1AG8 - chains B and D of the 4 polymer chains in the assembly; structure by X-ray diffraction, 2.65 A resolution.

[Chain B (and D)]
Molecule: Aldehyde dehydrogenase
Source organism: Bos taurus
Notes: EC 1.2.1.3; chain D of this document is another copy of the same molecule, construct and numbering; everything in this record applies to it too
UniProt: P20000 (ALDH2_BOVIN); residues 2-500 here correspond to UniProt positions 22-520 (UniProt number = residue number + 20)
Amino-acid sequence (499 residues; each row starts with the number of its first residue):
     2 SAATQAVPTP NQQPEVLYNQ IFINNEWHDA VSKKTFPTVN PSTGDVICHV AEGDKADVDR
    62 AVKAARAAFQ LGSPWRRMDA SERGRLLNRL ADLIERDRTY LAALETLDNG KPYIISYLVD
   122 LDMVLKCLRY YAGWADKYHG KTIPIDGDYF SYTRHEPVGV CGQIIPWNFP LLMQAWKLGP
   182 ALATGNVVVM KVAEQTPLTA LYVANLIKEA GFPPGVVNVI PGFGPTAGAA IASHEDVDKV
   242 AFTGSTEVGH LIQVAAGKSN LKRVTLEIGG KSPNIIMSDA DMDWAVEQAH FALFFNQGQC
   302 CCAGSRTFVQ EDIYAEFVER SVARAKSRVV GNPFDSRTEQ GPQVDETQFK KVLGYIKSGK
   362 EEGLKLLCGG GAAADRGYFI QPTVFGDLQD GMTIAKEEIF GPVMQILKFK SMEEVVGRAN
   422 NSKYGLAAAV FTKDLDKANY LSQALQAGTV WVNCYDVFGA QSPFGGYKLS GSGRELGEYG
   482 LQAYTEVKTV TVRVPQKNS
Unresolved in the structure: 2-7

[Interface between chain B and chain D]
Residue-residue contacts (28):
  Arg-86(B) / Arg-130(D)
  Glu-96(B) / Arg-86(D)  salt bridge
  Arg-130(B) / Arg-86(D)
  Tyr-131(B) / Asp-137(D)
  Tyr-131(B) / Lys-138(D)  hydrogen bond (backbone-side chain)
  Gly-134(B) / Gly-134(D)
  Gly-134(B) / Lys-138(D)
  Trp-135(B) / Lys-138(D)
  Asp-137(B) / Tyr-131(D)
  Asp-137(B) / Gln-462(D)
  Lys-138(B) / Tyr-131(D)  hydrogen bond (side chain-backbone)
  Lys-138(B) / Gly-134(D)
  Lys-138(B) / Trp-135(D)
  His-140(B) / Glu-479(D)  salt bridge
  Asp-437(B) / Arg-494(D)
  Asp-437(B) / Pro-496(D)
  Asn-440(B) / Val-493(D)
  Asn-440(B) / Val-495(D)
  Gln-444(B) / Gln-497(D)  hydrogen bond (side chain-backbone)
  Gln-444(B) / Lys-498(D)
  Gln-444(B) / Asn-499(D)  hydrogen bond (side chain-backbone)
  Gln-462(B) / Asp-137(D)
  Glu-479(B) / His-140(D)  salt bridge
  Arg-494(B) / Asp-437(D)
  Pro-496(B) / Tyr-441(D)  hydrophobic
  Gln-497(B) / Gln-444(D)  hydrogen bond (backbone-side chain)
  Lys-498(B) / Gln-444(D)
  Asn-499(B) / Gln-444(D)  hydrogen bond (backbone-side chain)
Also at the interface, not in a pair above, chain B (24 interface residues in all): Phe-151, Leu-436, Tyr-441, Val-493, Val-495
Also at the interface, not in a pair above, chain D (24 interface residues in all): Glu-96, Phe-151, Leu-436, Asn-440

[Overview]
The chain B/chain D interface involves 24 residues from each chain; the contacts include 6 hydrogen bonds and
3 salt bridges. Among the polar pairs are Glu-96(B)/Arg-86(D), His-140(B)/Glu-479(D) and
Tyr-131(B)/Lys-138(D).
Both chains are Aldehyde dehydrogenase (Bos taurus). Entry 1AG8 (Aldehyde dehydrogenase from bovine
mitochondria) was determined by X-ray diffraction (same publication as 1A4Z).
